Entry 8TUM (electron microscopy, 3.60 A resolution); this record covers chains e and i of the 16 polymer chains in the assembly.

Chain e (and i):
Molecule: Type IV major pilin protein PilA
Source organism: Pseudomonas aeruginosa PAO1
Notes: chain i of this document is another copy of the same molecule, construct and numbering; everything in this record applies to it too
UniProt: P04739 (PILA_PSEAE); residue numbers follow UniProt; this construct covers 7-149
Amino-acid sequence (143 residues; numbered 7 to 149; the number before each row is that of its first residue):
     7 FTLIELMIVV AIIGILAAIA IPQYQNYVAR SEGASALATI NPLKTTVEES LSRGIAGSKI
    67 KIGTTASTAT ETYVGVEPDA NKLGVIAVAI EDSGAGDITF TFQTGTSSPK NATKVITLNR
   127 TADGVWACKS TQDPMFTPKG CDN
Swiss-Prot annotation at these positions:
  - modified residue: Phe-7 (N-methylphenylalanine)
  - mutagenesis: Phe-7 (F7C: Loss of processing by PilD), Glu-11 (E11A: Decrease in methylation of F-7 and loss of pili assembly), Lys-65 (K65A: No effect on pilin-pilin interaction because the twitching motility is unaffected, but weaker Mat-pilin interaction and less detached pili during PP7 infection), Tyr-79 (Y79A: No effect on pilin-pilin interaction because the twitching motility is unaffected, but weaker Mat-pilin interaction)
Cystine bridges: Cys-134/Cys-147

Interface between chain e and chain i:
Residue-residue contacts (14; chain e residue first):
  Tyr-33(e) / Met-13(i)  hydrophobic
  Ala-40(e) / Ile-19(i)
  Leu-43(e) / Ala-23(i)
  Lys-50(e) / Ile-27(i)
  Leu-57(e) / Pro-115(i)
  Arg-59(e) / Thr-112(i)
  Gly-60(e) / Thr-110(i)
  Gly-60(e) / Thr-112(i)
  Gly-60(e) / Ser-113(i)
  Arg-126(e) / Gln-31(i)
  Asp-129(e) / Gln-29(i)  hydrogen bond (backbone-side chain)
  Asp-129(e) / Gln-31(i)
  Gly-130(e) / Gln-29(i)
  Lys-145(e) / Ala-24(i)
Other interface residues (no listed pair), chain e (16 interface residues in all): Tyr-30, Ser-37, Ser-58, Ala-128, Gly-146
Other interface residues (no listed pair), chain i (16 interface residues in all): Leu-9, Val-16, Gly-20, Val-34, Gly-111

In short:
The chain e/chain i interface involves 16 residues from each chain, with 1 hydrogen bond. Its one
hydrogen-bonded contact is Asp-129(e)/Gln-29(i). From UniProt: 4 mutagenesis sites on chain e.
Both chains are Type IV major pilin protein PilA (Pseudomonas aeruginosa PAO1). Entry 8TUM (Type IV pilus from
Pseudomonas PAO1 strain) was determined by electron microscopy together with 8TUW and 8TUX from the same
study.
